8G75 - chains B and F of the 6 polymer chains in the assembly; structure by electron microscopy, 3.40 A resolution.

== Chain B ==
Protein: Spike glycoprotein
From: Severe acute respiratory syndrome coronavirus 2
UniProtKB: P0DTC2 (SPIKE_SARS2); residues 14-1211 here = UniProt positions 14-1211
Amino-acid sequence (1234 residues; row label = number of the first residue in the row):
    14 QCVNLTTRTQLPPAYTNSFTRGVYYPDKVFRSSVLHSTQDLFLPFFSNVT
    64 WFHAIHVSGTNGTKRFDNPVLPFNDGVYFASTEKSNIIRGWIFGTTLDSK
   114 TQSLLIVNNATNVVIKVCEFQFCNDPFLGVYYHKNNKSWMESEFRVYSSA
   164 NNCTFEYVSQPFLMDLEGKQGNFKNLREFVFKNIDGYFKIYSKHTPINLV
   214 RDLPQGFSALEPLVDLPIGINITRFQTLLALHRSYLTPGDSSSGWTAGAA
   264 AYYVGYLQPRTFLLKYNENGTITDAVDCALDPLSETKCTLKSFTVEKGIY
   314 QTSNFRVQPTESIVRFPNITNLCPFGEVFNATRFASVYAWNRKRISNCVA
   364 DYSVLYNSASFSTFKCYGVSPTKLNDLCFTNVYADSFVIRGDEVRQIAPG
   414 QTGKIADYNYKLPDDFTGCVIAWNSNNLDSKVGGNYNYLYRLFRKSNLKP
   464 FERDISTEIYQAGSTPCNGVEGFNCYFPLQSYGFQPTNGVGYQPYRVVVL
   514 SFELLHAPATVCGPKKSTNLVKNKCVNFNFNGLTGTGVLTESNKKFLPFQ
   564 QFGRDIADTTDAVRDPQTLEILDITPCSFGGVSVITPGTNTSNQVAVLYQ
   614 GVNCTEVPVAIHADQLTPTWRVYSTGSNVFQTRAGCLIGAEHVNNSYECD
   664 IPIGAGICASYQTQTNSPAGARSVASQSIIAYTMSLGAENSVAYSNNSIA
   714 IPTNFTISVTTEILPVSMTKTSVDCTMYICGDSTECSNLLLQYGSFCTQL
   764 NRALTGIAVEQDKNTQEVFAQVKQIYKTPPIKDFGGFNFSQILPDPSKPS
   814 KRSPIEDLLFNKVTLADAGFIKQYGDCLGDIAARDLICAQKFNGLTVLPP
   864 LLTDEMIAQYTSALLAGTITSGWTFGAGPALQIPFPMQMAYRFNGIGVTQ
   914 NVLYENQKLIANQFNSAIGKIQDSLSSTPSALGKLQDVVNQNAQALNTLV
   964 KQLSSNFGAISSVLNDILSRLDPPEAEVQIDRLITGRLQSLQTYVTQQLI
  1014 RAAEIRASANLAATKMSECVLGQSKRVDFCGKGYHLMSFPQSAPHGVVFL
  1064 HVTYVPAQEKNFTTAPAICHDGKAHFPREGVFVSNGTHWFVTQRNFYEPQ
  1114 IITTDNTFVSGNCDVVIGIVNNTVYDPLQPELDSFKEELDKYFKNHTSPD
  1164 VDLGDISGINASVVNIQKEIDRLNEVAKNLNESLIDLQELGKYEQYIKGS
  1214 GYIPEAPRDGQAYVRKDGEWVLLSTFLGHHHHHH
Unresolved in the structure: 181-183, 621-640, 677-688, 828-853, 1148-1247
Construct notes: conflict Gly614 (Asp in P0DTC2), Ala682 (Arg in P0DTC2), Gly683 (Arg in P0DTC2), Pro817 (Phe in P0DTC2), Pro892 (Ala in P0DTC2), Pro899 (Ala in P0DTC2), Pro942 (Ala in P0DTC2), Pro986 (Lys in P0DTC2), Pro987 (Val in P0DTC2); expression tag (1212-1247)
Swiss-Prot annotation at these positions:
  - region: Asn280 to Cys301 (Putative superantigen), Arg403 to Asp405 (Integrin-binding motif), Asn448 to Phe456 (Immunodominant HLA epitope recognized by the CD8+), Pro681, Ala684 (Putative superantigen), Ser816 to Tyr837 (Fusion peptide 1), Lys835 to Phe855 (Fusion peptide 2), Asp1163 to Glu1202 (Heptad repeat 2)
  - site (Cleavage): Arg685, Ser686, Arg815, Ser816
  - glycosylation: Asn17 (N-linked (GlcNAc...) (complex) asparagine), Asn61 (N-linked (GlcNAc...) (hybrid) asparagine), Asn74 (N-linked (GlcNAc...) (complex) asparagine), Asn122 (N-linked (GlcNAc...) (hybrid) asparagine), Asn149 (N-linked (GlcNAc...) (complex) asparagine), Asn165 (N-linked (GlcNAc...) (complex) asparagine), Asn234 (N-linked (GlcNAc...) (high mannose) asparagine), Asn282 (N-linked (GlcNAc...) (complex) asparagine), Thr323 (O-linked (GalNAc) threonine), Ser325 (O-linked (HexNAc...) serine), Asn331 (N-linked (GlcNAc...) (complex) asparagine), Asn343 (N-linked (GlcNAc...) (complex) asparagine), Asn603 (N-linked (GlcNAc...) (hybrid) asparagine), Asn616 (N-linked (GlcNAc...) (complex) asparagine), Asn657 (N-linked (GlcNAc...) (complex) asparagine), Thr676 (O-linked (GlcNAc...) threonine), Thr678 (O-linked (GlcNAc...) threonine), Asn709 (N-linked (GlcNAc...) (high mannose) asparagine), Asn717 (N-linked (GlcNAc...) (hybrid) asparagine), Asn801 (N-linked (GlcNAc...) (hybrid) asparagine) and 6 more in UniProt
  - natural variant: Leu18 (L18F: In strain: Beta/B.1.351, Gamma/P.1 and 1 more), Thr19 (T19I: In strain: Omicron/BQ.1.1, Omicron/XBB.1.5 and 1 more; T19R: In strain: Delta/B.1.617.2, Omicron/BA.2 and 4 more), Thr20 (T20N: In strain: Gamma/P.1), Leu24 to Ala27 (sequence variant, change not given here; In strain: Omicron/BA.2, Omicron/BA.2.12.1 and 6 more), Pro26 (P26S: In strain: Gamma/P.1), Gln52 (Q52H: In strain: Omicron/EG.5.1), Ala67 (A67V: In strain: Eta/B.1.525, Omicron/BA.1), His69 to Val70 (deletion: In strain: Alpha/B.1.1.7, Eta/B.1.525 and 5 more), Gly75 (G75V: In strain: Lambda/C.37), Thr76 (T76I: In strain: Lambda/C.37), Asp80 (D80A: In strain: Beta/B.1.351), Val83 (V83A: In strain: Omicron/XBB.1.5, Omicron/EG.5.1), 80 further natural variant entries in UniProt
  - mutagenesis: His69 to Val70 (Increased incorporation of cleaved spike into virions), Asn121 (N121Q: Partial loss of biliverdin affinity), Arg190 (R190K: Partial loss of biliverdin affinity), Asn234 (N234Q: Increased resistance to neutralizing antibodies), Asn331 (N331Q: Reduced viral infectivity), Asn343 (N343Q: Reduced viral infectivity), Leu452 (L452R: Increased resistance to neutralizing antibodies. Decreases HLA binding to NF9 epitope. Increased binding affinity to human ACE2), Tyr453 (Y453F: Decreased HLA binding to NF9 epitope. Increased binding affinity to human ACE2), Ala475 (A475V: Increased resistance to neutralizing antibodies), Val483 (V483A: Increased resistance to neutralizing antibodies), Glu484 (E484D: Increased replication in human TMEM106B overexpressing cells), Phe490 (F490L: Increased resistance to neutralizing antibodies and human covalescent sera neutralization), 11 further mutagenesis entries in UniProt
Disulfides: Cys15-Cys136, Cys131-Cys166, Cys291-Cys301, Cys379-Cys432, Cys391-Cys525, Cys480-Cys488, Cys538-Cys590, Cys617-Cys649, Cys662-Cys671, Cys738-Cys760, Cys743-Cys749, Cys1032-Cys1043, Cys1082-Cys1126
Glycans and other covalent adducts: N-acetylglucosamine (NAG) linked to Asn61, Asn234, Asn282, Asn331, Asn603, Asn616, Asn657, Asn709, Asn717, Asn801, Asn1074, Asn1098, Asn1134

== Chain F ==
Protein: Nanosota-4
From: Vicugna pacos
Amino-acid sequence (148 residues; each row starts with the number of its first residue):
     1 QVQLQESGGGLVQPGGSLRLSCAASGFTLDYYAIGWFRQAPGKEREGVSC
    51 ISSSGGRTNYADSVKGRFTISRDNTKNTVYLQMNSLKPEDTAVYYCAAWE
   101 ASRWYCPLQFSADFSSWGQGTQVTVSSGGQHHHHHHGAYPYDVPDYAS
Unresolved in the structure: 128-148
Disulfides: Cys22-Cys96

== How chain B and chain F interact ==
Contacting residue pairs - 24 pairs, chain B then chain F:
  Tyr369(B) with Trp104(F), hydrogen bond (backbone-side chain)
  Asn370(B) with Trp104(F)
  Ala372(B) with Ser102(F); Arg103(F), hydrogen bond (backbone-side chain)
  Ser373(B) with Ser102(F)
  Phe374(B) with Ser102(F)
  Ser375(B) with Trp99(F); Glu100(F); Ser102(F); Ala112(F); Asp113(F)
  Thr376(B) with Glu100(F); Asp113(F)
  Phe377(B) with Glu100(F), hydrogen bond (backbone-side chain); Ser102(F)
  Lys378(B) with Glu100(F); Ser115(F)
  Gly404(B) with Asp113(F)
  Val407(B) with Asp113(F)
  Arg408(B) with Val2(F)
  Asn437(B) with Ala112(F)
  Val503(B) with Arg45(F)
  Tyr508(B) with Ala112(F); Asp113(F), hydrogen bond (side chain-backbone)
Interface residues without a listed pair, chain B (18 interface residues in all): Asp405, Asn501, Gln506
Interface residues without a listed pair, chain F (15 interface residues in all): Gln1, Glu44, Ala101, Ser111, Trp117

== Summary ==
18 residues of chain B and 15 residues of chain F are in contact; the contacts include 4 hydrogen bonds. Polar
contacts include Tyr369(B)-Trp104(F), Ala372(B)-Arg103(F) and Phe377(B)-Glu100(F). Covalently linked
N-acetylglucosamine: at Asn61(B), Asn234(B), Asn282(B), Asn331(B), Asn603(B) and Asn616(B) and 7 more.
Chain B is Spike glycoprotein (Severe acute respiratory syndrome coronavirus 2) and chain F is Nanosota-4
(Vicugna pacos); the structure, SARS-CoV-2 spike/Nb4 complex with 2 RBDs up and 3 Nb4 bound, was determined by
electron microscopy (same publication as 8G72, 8G73 and 8G74).
